PDB entry 5MR0 | X-ray diffraction, 1.98 A resolution | chains A and F of the 6 polymer chains in the assembly

Chain A:
Name: Putative branched-chain-amino-acid aminotransferase
Organism: Archaeoglobus fulgidus (strain ATCC 49558 / VC-16 / DSM 4304 / JCM 9628 / NBRC 100126)
Notes: EC 2.6.1.42
UniProtKB: O29329 (ILVE_ARCFU); residue numbers follow UniProt; this construct covers 1-290
Sequence (290 residues; row label = number of the first residue in the row):
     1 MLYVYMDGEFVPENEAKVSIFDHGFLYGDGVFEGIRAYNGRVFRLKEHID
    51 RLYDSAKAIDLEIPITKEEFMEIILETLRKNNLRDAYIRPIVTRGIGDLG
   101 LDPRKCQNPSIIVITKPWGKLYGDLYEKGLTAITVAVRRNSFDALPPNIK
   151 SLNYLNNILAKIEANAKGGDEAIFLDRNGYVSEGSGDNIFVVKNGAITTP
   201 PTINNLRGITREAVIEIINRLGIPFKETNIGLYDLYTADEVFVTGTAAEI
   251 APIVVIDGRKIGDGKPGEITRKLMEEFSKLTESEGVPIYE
Disordered / not traced: 120-122
Ligand contacts:
  - PXG (3-[O-phosphonopyridoxyl]--amino-benzoic acid), molecule 1: Tyr27, Gly100, Leu101
  - PXG, molecule 2: Phe32, His48, Arg51, Arg89, Arg139, Lys150, Tyr154, Asn157, Glu183, Ser185, Gly186, Asp187, Asn188, Leu206, Gly208, Ile209, Thr210, Arg211, Thr244, Gly245, Thr246
  - tris(hydroxyethyl)aminomethane (TAM): Pro201, Thr228, Asn229

Chain F:
Name: Putative branched-chain-amino-acid aminotransferase
Organism: Archaeoglobus fulgidus (strain ATCC 49558 / VC-16 / DSM 4304 / JCM 9628 / NBRC 100126)
Notes: EC 2.6.1.42
UniProtKB: O29329 (ILVE_ARCFU); residues 1-290 here = UniProt positions 1-290
Sequence (290 residues; each row starts with the number of its first residue):
     1 MLYVYMDGEFVPENEAKVSIFDHGFLYGDGVFEGIRAYNGRVFRLKEHID
    51 RLYDSAKAIDLEIPITKEEFMEIILETLRKNNLRDAYIRPIVTRGIGDLG
   101 LDPRKCQNPSIIVITKPWGKLYGDLYEKGLTAITVAVRRNSFDALPPNIK
   151 SLNYLNNILAKIEANAKGGDEAIFLDRNGYVSEGSGDNIFVVKNGAITTP
   201 PTINNLRGITREAVIEIINRLGIPFKETNIGLYDLYTADEVFVTGTAAEI
   251 APIVVIDGRKIGDGKPGEITRKLMEEFSKLTESEGVPIYE
Disordered / not traced: 120-122
Modified / non-standard residues: Lys150 ((2S)-2-amino-6-[[3-hydroxy-2-methyl-5-(phosphonooxymethyl)pyridin-4-yl]methylideneamino]hexanoic acid; LLP)
Ligand contacts:
  - PXG (3-[O-phosphonopyridoxyl]--amino-benzoic acid): Tyr27, Gly100, Leu101
  - tris(hydroxyethyl)aminomethane (TAM): Pro201, Thr228, Asn229

How chain A and chain F interact:
Residue-residue contacts (28):
  Asp54(A) - Lys193(F)  salt bridge
  Asp54(A) - Tyr233(F)
  Asp54(A) - Thr237(F)
  Lys57(A) - Tyr236(F)
  Lys57(A) - Arg259(F)  hydrogen bond (backbone-side chain)
  Lys57(A) - Lys260(F)  hydrogen bond (side chain-backbone)
  Ala58(A) - Tyr233(F)  hydrophobic
  Ala58(A) - Tyr236(F)
  Ala58(A) - Arg259(F)  hydrogen bond (backbone-side chain)
  Asp60(A) - Arg259(F)
  Phe142(A) - Asn178(F)
  Phe142(A) - Gly179(F)
  Phe142(A) - Tyr180(F)  hydrophobic
  Asp143(A) - Arg138(F)  salt bridge
  Asp143(A) - Leu175(F)
  Asp143(A) - Gly179(F)
  Asn148(A) - Tyr233(F)
  Ile149(A) - Tyr233(F)  hydrophobic
  Arg177(A) - Arg177(F)
  Arg177(A) - Asn178(F)  hydrogen bond (side chain-backbone)
  Asn178(A) - Asn178(F)  hydrogen bond (side chain-backbone)
  Asn178(A) - Tyr180(F)  hydrogen bond
  Tyr180(A) - Tyr180(F)
  Ile203(A) - Tyr180(F)  hydrophobic
  Ile203(A) - Ile230(F)
  Ile203(A) - Gly231(F)
  Arg207(A) - Asp234(F)  salt bridge
  Glu227(A) - Lys226(F)  salt bridge
Also at the interface, not in a pair above, chain A (17 interface residues in all): Ser55, Ile59, Pro146
Also at the interface, not in a pair above, chain F (20 interface residues in all): Asn194, Asn229, Leu232, Gly258

Summary:
Chain A and chain F form an interface of 17 and 20 residues respectively, with 6 hydrogen bonds and 4 salt
bridges. Among the polar pairs are Asp54(A)-Lys193(F), Asp143(A)-Arg138(F) and Arg207(A)-Asp234(F).
Tris(hydroxyethyl)aminomethane is bound between chain A and chain F.
Here chain A is Putative branched-chain-amino-acid aminotransferase and chain F is Putative
branched-chain-amino-acid aminotransferase, both from Archaeoglobus fulgidus (strain ATCC 49558 / VC-16 / DSM
4304 / JCM 9628 / NBRC 100126). Entry 5MR0 (Thermophilic archaeal branched-chain amino acid transaminases from
Geoglobus acetivorans and Archaeoglobus fulgidus: biochemical and structural characterisation) was determined
by X-ray diffraction (same publication as 5MQZ, 5E25 and 5CM0).
